PDB entry 2YEV | X-ray diffraction, 2.36 A resolution | chains D and E of the 3 polymer chains in the assembly

# Chain D
Name: Cytochrome C oxidase polypeptide i+iii
Source organism: Thermus thermophilus
Notes: EC 1.9.3.1
UniProt: P98005 (COX13_THET8); numbering as in UniProt (aligned over 1-791)
Sequence (791 residues; row label = number of the first residue in the row):
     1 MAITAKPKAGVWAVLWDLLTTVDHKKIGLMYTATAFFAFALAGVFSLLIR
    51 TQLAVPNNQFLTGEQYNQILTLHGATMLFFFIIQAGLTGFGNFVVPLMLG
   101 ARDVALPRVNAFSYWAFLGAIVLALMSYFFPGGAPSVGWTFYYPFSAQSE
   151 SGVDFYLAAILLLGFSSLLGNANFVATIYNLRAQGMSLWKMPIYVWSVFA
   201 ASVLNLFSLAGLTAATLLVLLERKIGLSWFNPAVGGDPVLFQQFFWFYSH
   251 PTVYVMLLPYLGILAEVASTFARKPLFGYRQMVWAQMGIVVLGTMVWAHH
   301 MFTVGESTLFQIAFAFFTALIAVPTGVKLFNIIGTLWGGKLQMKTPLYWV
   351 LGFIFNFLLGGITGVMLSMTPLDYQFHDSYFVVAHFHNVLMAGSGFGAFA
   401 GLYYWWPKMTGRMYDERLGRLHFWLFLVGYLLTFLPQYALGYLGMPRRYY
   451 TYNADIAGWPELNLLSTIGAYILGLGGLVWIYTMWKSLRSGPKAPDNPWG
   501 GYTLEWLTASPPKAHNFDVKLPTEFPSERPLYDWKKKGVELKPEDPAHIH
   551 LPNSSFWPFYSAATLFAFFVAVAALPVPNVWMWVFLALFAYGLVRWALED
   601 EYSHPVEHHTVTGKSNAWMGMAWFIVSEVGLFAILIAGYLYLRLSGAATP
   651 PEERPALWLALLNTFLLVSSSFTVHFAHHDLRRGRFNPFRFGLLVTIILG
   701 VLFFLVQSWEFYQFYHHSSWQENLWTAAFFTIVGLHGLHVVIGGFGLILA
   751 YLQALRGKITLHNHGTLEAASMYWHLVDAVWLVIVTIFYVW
Disordered / not traced: 1-11
Bound ions: heme-as Fe site 1: His-73, His-387; Cu ion: His-250, His-299, His-300; Mg2+: Asp-378 (shared with Glu-199(E) of chain E); heme-as Fe site 2 near His-385 (its only coordinating residue here)
Small-molecule neighbours:
  - 5PL ((1R,4S,6R)-6-({[2-(acetylamino)-2-deoxy-alpha-D-glucopyranosyl]oxy}methyl)-4-hydroxy-1-{[(15-methylhexadecanoyl)oxy]methyl}-4-oxido-7-oxo-3,5-dioxa-8-aza-4-phosphaheptacos-1-yl 15-methylhexadecanoate): Leu-106, Arg-108, Val-109, Phe-112, Phe-165, Leu-169, Thr-213, Leu-565, Phe-568, Leu-586, Ala-587, Phe-589, Ala-590, Leu-593, Trp-596, Ala-597, Leu-598, Glu-599, Asp-600, Glu-601, Ala-617, Gly-620, Met-621, Phe-624, Glu-628, Leu-631, Leu-735, Leu-738, His-739, Val-741, Ile-742, Phe-745, Gly-746, Leu-749, Gln-753, Lys-758, Asn-763, Gly-765, Thr-766, Ala-769, Ala-770, Tyr-773
  - heme-as (HAS), molecule 1: Phe-37, Phe-39, Ala-40, Leu-41, Gly-43, Val-44, Ser-46, Leu-47, Ile-49, Arg-50, Tyr-66, Leu-70, His-73, Gly-74, Met-77, Leu-78, Phe-81, Ile-82, Gly-138, Trp-139, Tyr-380, Val-383, Phe-386, His-387, Leu-390, Met-391, Thr-433, Phe-434, Gln-437, Arg-447, Arg-448, Tyr-449, Ala-470, Leu-473, Gly-474, Gly-477, Leu-478, Ile-481
  - heme-as (HAS), molecule 2: Trp-139, Thr-140, Trp-246, Val-253, Tyr-254, Leu-257, His-299, His-300, Phe-302, Thr-318, Ile-321, Ala-322, Thr-325, Gly-326, Leu-329, Phe-330, Phe-357, Leu-358, Gly-361, Ile-362, Gly-364, Val-365, Met-366, Leu-367, Ser-368, Asp-373, His-377, Asp-378, Val-382, His-385, Phe-386, Val-389, Leu-390, Ser-394, Arg-447
What the authors report for this chain:
  - catalytic residues: Asp-103, Tyr-248, Lys-328
  - catalytic residues: Thr-252 (proposed by the authors, not directly observed)

# Chain E
Name: Cytochrome C oxidase subunit 2
Source organism: Thermus thermophilus
Notes: EC 1.9.3.1
UniProt: Q5SLI2 (Q5SLI2_THET8); residues 1-337 here = UniProt positions 1-337
Sequence (337 residues; each row starts with the number of its first residue):
     1 MQRSFAALGLWGLSLAQEAHRVAITHPGGSFNQEVAFLFPWVYFFSFLIF
    51 LVVAGSLAYVTWKFRARPEDQEEPPQIHGNDRLEVVWTLIPLAIVFVLFG
   101 LTAKALIQVNRPIPGAMKVEVTGYQFWWDFHYPELGLRNSNELVLPAGVP
   151 VELEITSKDVIHSFWVPGLAGKRDAIPGQTTRISFEPKEPGLYYGFCAEL
   201 CGASHARMLFRVVVLPKEEFDRFVEAAKASPAPVADERGQQVFQQNCAAC
   251 HGVARSMPPAVIGPELGLWGNRTSLGAGIVENTPENLKAWIRDPAGMKPG
   301 VKMPGFPQLSEEDLDALVRYLEGLKVEGFDFGALPKF
Disordered / not traced: 1-18
Covalent attachments: heme c (HEC) linked to Cys-247, Cys-250
Bound ions: dinuclear copper ion: His-162, Cys-197, Glu-199, Cys-201, His-205, Met-208; Mg2+: Glu-199 (shared with Asp-378(D) of chain D); heme c Fe: His-251, Met-303
Small-molecule neighbours:
  - heme-as (HAS): Val-42, Phe-45, Ser-46, Ile-49, Pro-91, Ile-94, Val-95, Leu-98
  - heme c (HEC): Gln-125, Phe-126, Trp-127, Ser-140, Asn-141, Asn-246, His-251, Ile-262, Gly-263, Pro-264, Leu-266, Trp-269, Arg-272, Leu-275, Gly-276, Ala-277, Leu-287, Trp-290, Ile-291, Lys-298, Val-301, Lys-302, Met-303, Pro-304, Phe-306, Leu-317, Leu-321
What the authors report for this chain:
  - catalytic residues: Glu-84
  - binding site for heme c: Phe-126, Cys-247, Cys-250

# Interface between chain D and chain E
Residue-residue contacts (158):
  Gly-63(D) with Ala-203(E)
  Glu-64(D) with Ala-203(E)
  Asn-67(D) with Leu-200(E); Gly-202(E), hydrogen bond (side chain-backbone); Ala-203(E)
  Val-137(D) with Leu-200(E)
  Gly-138(D) with Leu-200(E)
  Tyr-142(D) with Glu-199(E)
  Tyr-143(D) with Ile-161(E)
  Pro-144(D) with Asp-159(E); Val-160(E), hydrophobic
  Phe-145(D) with Val-160(E), hydrophobic; Leu-200(E); Cys-201(E); Gly-202(E)
  Gln-148(D) with Val-160(E)
  Pro-232(D) with Pro-177(E); Gly-178(E)
  Pro-238(D) with Pro-177(E)
  Val-239(D) with Ile-176(E), hydrophobic; Gln-179(E)
  Gln-242(D) with Ile-161(E)
  Ala-272(D) with Pro-74(E)
  Arg-273(D) with Pro-74(E); Gln-76(E), hydrogen bond (backbone-side chain)
  Lys-274(D) with Pro-74(E); Pro-75(E); Ile-77(E)
  Pro-275(D) with Gln-76(E); Ile-77(E); His-78(E)
  Leu-276(D) with His-78(E)
  Phe-277(D) with His-78(E); Gly-79(E); Asn-80(E); Glu-84(E); Trp-87(E), hydrophobic
  Gly-278(D) with His-78(E), hydrogen bond (backbone-backbone)
  Gln-281(D) with Glu-84(E)
  Thr-303(D) with Lys-172(E); Arg-173(E); Asp-174(E), hydrogen bond (backbone-backbone)
  Val-304(D) with Asp-174(E); Ile-176(E); Thr-181(E)
  Thr-308(D) with Leu-106(E); Asn-110(E), hydrogen bond
  Ile-312(D) with Phe-99(E); Leu-106(E), hydrophobic
  Phe-316(D) with Phe-96(E), hydrophobic; Phe-99(E), hydrophobic
  Ala-319(D) with Val-95(E)
  Leu-320(D) with Leu-92(E), hydrophobic
  Val-323(D) with Thr-88(E); Leu-92(E), hydrophobic
  Val-327(D) with Trp-87(E); Thr-88(E)
  Phe-330(D) with Val-53(E), hydrophobic; Trp-87(E)
  Asn-331(D) with Glu-84(E), hydrogen bond; Trp-87(E)
  Ile-333(D) with Val-53(E), hydrophobic
  Leu-336(D) with Val-60(E), hydrophobic
  Trp-337(D) with Val-60(E), hydrophobic; Phe-64(E)
  Gly-338(D) with Phe-64(E); Pro-74(E)
  Gly-339(D) with Phe-64(E); Pro-74(E)
  Lys-340(D) with Phe-64(E); Ala-66(E); Asp-70(E), salt bridge; Glu-72(E); Pro-74(E)
  Leu-341(D) with Phe-64(E), hydrogen bond (backbone-backbone); Ala-66(E), hydrogen bond (backbone-backbone)
  Gln-342(D) with Ala-66(E)
  Leu-351(D) with Leu-57(E), hydrophobic; Thr-61(E)
  Ile-354(D) with Leu-57(E), hydrophobic
  Phe-355(D) with Phe-50(E); Ala-54(E); Leu-57(E), hydrophobic; Ala-58(E)
  Leu-358(D) with Val-53(E), hydrophobic; Ala-54(E)
  Leu-359(D) with Phe-50(E)
  Ile-362(D) with Ser-46(E)
  Met-366(D) with Val-42(E), hydrophobic
  Met-369(D) with Leu-38(E), hydrophobic; Val-42(E), hydrophobic; Thr-102(E)
  Thr-370(D) with Thr-102(E); Leu-106(E)
  Pro-371(D) with Phe-31(E); Val-35(E), hydrophobic; Thr-102(E); Ala-105(E), hydrophobic; Leu-106(E)
  Leu-372(D) with Leu-38(E), hydrophobic; Phe-39(E), hydrophobic
  Tyr-374(D) with Phe-31(E), hydrophobic; Leu-106(E); Asn-110(E), hydrogen bond; Gly-171(E); Lys-172(E), hydrogen bond (backbone-backbone); Arg-173(E)
  Gln-375(D) with Ile-24(E); Asn-32(E), hydrogen bond; Trp-165(E), hydrogen bond; Pro-167(E), hydrogen bond (side chain-backbone); Ala-170(E), hydrogen bond (side chain-backbone); Gly-171(E); Lys-172(E), hydrogen bond (backbone-side chain)
  Phe-376(D) with Ile-24(E), hydrophobic; Phe-39(E), hydrophobic
  His-377(D) with Lys-172(E), hydrogen bond (backbone-side chain)
  Asp-378(D) with Ala-198(E); Glu-199(E)
  Ser-379(D) with Trp-165(E)
  Gly-441(D) with Ile-24(E)
  Tyr-442(D) with Ala-23(E); Ile-24(E), hydrogen bond (backbone-backbone); Phe-39(E); Tyr-43(E), hydrogen bond
  Leu-443(D) with Val-22(E)
  Gly-444(D) with Trp-165(E); Phe-196(E)
  Pro-446(D) with Trp-165(E); Phe-196(E), hydrophobic
  Arg-447(D) with His-205(E)
  Arg-448(D) with Leu-200(E); His-205(E)
  Tyr-449(D) with Phe-196(E); Cys-197(E), hydrogen bond (side chain-backbone); His-205(E); Ala-206(E), hydrophobic; Leu-209(E)
  Tyr-450(D) with Ala-203(E); Ala-206(E); Arg-207(E); Pro-299(E)
  Thr-451(D) with Ala-206(E); Arg-207(E)
  Asn-453(D) with Tyr-194(E), hydrogen bond; Arg-207(E), hydrogen bond; Ile-279(E), hydrogen bond (side chain-backbone)
  Asp-455(D) with Ala-19(E); His-20(E), hydrogen bond (backbone-backbone); Tyr-194(E), hydrogen bond
  Ile-456(D) with His-20(E); Val-22(E), hydrophobic; Tyr-194(E), hydrophobic
  Ala-457(D) with His-20(E), hydrogen bond (backbone-backbone)
  Trp-459(D) with Phe-196(E), hydrophobic
  Arg-529(D) with Gln-76(E), hydrogen bond
  Tyr-532(D) with Glu-73(E), hydrogen bond; Gln-76(E)
Other interface residues (no listed pair), chain D (85 interface residues in all): Ser-136, Asp-237, Arg-280, Gly-305, Gln-311, Ala-315, Ala-322, Met-343, Val-365, Met-445
Other interface residues (no listed pair), chain E (84 interface residues in all): Thr-25, Ile-49, Tyr-59, Arg-65, Asp-81, Pro-91, Leu-98, Ala-103, Ile-107, Gly-278, Met-297

# In short
Chain D and chain E form an interface of 85 and 84 residues respectively; the contacts include 27 hydrogen
bonds and 1 salt bridge. Polar pairs include Lys-340(D)/Asp-70(E), Asn-67(D)/Gly-202(E) and
Arg-273(D)/Gln-76(E). The paper reports catalytic residues Asp-103(D), Tyr-248(D) and Glu-84(E) among others;
a binding site for heme c at Phe-126(E), Cys-247(E) and Cys-250(E).
Here chain D is Cytochrome C oxidase polypeptide i+iii and chain E is Cytochrome C oxidase subunit 2, both
from Thermus thermophilus. Entry 2YEV (Structure of caa3-type cytochrome oxidase) was determined by X-ray
diffraction.
